7RR3 - chain A; structure by X-ray diffraction, 2.24 A resolution.

[Chain A]
Molecule: Primase
Organism: Nitratiruptor phage NrS-1
UniProt: M5AAG8 (M5AAG8_9CAUD); residues 1-289 here = UniProt positions 1-289
Chain sequence (289 residues; each row starts with the number of its first residue):
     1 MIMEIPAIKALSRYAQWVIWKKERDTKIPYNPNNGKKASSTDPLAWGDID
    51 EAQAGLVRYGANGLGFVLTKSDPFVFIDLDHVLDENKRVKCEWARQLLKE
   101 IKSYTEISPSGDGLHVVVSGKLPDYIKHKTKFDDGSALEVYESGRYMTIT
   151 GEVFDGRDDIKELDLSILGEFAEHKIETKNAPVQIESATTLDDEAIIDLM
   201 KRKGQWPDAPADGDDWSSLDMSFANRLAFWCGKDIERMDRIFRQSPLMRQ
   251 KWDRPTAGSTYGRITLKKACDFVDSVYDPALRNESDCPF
Not modelled in the structure: 177-190
Sequence notes: conflict Ala-211 (Lys in M5AAG8)
Modified positions: Mse-1, Mse-3, Mse-147, Mse-200, Mse-221, Mse-238, Mse-248 (selenomethionine; parent Met)
Metal / ion sites: Ca2+ site 1: Glu-4, Thr-69, Asp-72, Glu-142; Ca2+ site 2: Asp-78, Asp-80, Glu-139 (together with 2',3'-dideoxycytidine 5'-triphosphate); Ca2+ site 3: Asp-78, Asp-80 (together with 2',3'-dideoxycytidine 5'-triphosphate)
Ligand contacts: 2',3'-dideoxycytidine 5'-triphosphate (DCT): Lys-27, Phe-76, Asp-78, Asp-80, Ser-108, Pro-109, Ser-110, Gly-111, His-115, Arg-145, Tyr-146, Mse-147, Thr-148
Curated features (UniProtKB/Swiss-Prot):
  - active site: Asp-78 (For polymerase activity), Asp-80 (For polymerase activity), His-115 (For polymerase activity), Glu-139 (For polymerase and primase activities)
  - binding site (Mg(2+)): Asp-78, Asp-80, Ser-108, His-115
  - site: Arg-145 (Involved in primer extension), Tyr-146 (Involved in sugar discrimination to select deoxynucleotides)
  - mutagenesis: Asp-78 (D78A: Complete loss of DNA synthesis activity), Asp-80 (D80A: Complete loss of DNA synthesis activity), Ser-108 (S108A/H/Y: Dramatically reduces both primer extension and primase activities), His-115 (H115A: Complete loss of DNA synthesis activity), Glu-139 (E139A: Marked decrease in the polymerase activity and complete loss of primase activity), Arg-249 (R249D: Much weaker primase activity. No effect on extension activity), Lys-251 (K251D: Much weaker primase activity. No effect on extension activity), Tyr-261 (Y261A: Complete loss of primase activity. No effect on DNA polymerase activity; Y261A: Much weaker primase activity. No effect on extension activity)
From the paper describing this entry:
  - binding site for 2',3'-dideoxycytidine 5'-triphosphate: Ser-108, Ser-110, Tyr-146
  - Ca2+ coordination: Thr-69, Asp-72, Glu-142
  - mutagenesis - D72A, S108A, S108T, P109A, S110A, S110Y, Y146A, Y146F: decreased catalytic activity
  - mutagenesis - S108H, S108Y, S108DEL/P109DEL/S110DEL: abolished catalytic activity
  - mutagenesis - R249D, K251D, Y261A: decreased catalytic activity (primase activity)
  - mutagenesis - R249D, K251D, Y261A: increased catalytic activity (primer extension activities)
  - specificity-determining residues: Tyr-146
  - mutagenesis - P73A: unchanged catalytic activity
  - mutagenesis - S108A: abolished catalytic activity on de novo DNA synthesis

[Overview]
Ligands of chain A: 2',3'-dideoxycytidine 5'-triphosphate. Glu-4, Thr-69, Asp-72 and Glu-142 coordinate Ca2+
site 1. From UniProt: 4 active-site residues, 4 Mg2+-binding residues and 8 mutagenesis sites. The paper
reports a binding site for 2',3'-dideoxycytidine 5'-triphosphate at Ser-108, Ser-110 and Tyr-146; D72A, S108A
and S108T, among others, reduce catalytic activity; 15 substitutions were tested in all.
Chain A is Primase (Nitratiruptor phage NrS-1); the structure, Structure of Deep-Sea Phage NrS-1
Primase-Polymerase N300 in complex with calcium and ddCTP, was determined by X-ray diffraction together with
7RR4 from the same study.
